Entry 7Z8D (X-ray diffraction, 2.14 A resolution); this record covers chains H and L of the 3 polymer chains in the assembly.

[Chain H]
Protein: Reaction center protein H chain
From: Cereibacter sphaeroides 2.4.1
UniProtKB: P0C0Y7 (RCEH_CERSP); numbering as in UniProt (aligned over 9-250)
Sequence (242 residues; each row starts with the number of its first residue):
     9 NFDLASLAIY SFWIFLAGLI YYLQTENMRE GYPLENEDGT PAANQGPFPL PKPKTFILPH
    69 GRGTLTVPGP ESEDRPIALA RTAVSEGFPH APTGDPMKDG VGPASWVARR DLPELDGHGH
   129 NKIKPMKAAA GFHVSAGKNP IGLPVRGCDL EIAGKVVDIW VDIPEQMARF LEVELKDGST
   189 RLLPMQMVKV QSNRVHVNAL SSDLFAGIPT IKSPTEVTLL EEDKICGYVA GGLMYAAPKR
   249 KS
Small-molecule neighbours: 18:1 lpa (NKP; (2R)-2-hydroxy-3-(phosphonooxy)propyl (9E)-octadec-9-enoate): Ser19, Phe23, Gly26, Leu27, Tyr30, Lys62

[Chain L]
Protein: Reaction center protein L chain
From: Cereibacter sphaeroides 2.4.1
UniProtKB: P0C0Y8 (RCEL_CERSP); residues 1-281 here correspond to UniProt positions 2-282 (UniProt number = residue number + 1)
Sequence (281 residues; each row starts with the number of its first residue):
     1 ALLSFERKYR VPGGTLVGGN LFDFWVGPFY VGFFGVATFF FAALGIILIA WSAVLQGTWN
    61 PQLISVYPPA LEYGLGGAPL AKGGLWQIIT ICATGAFVSW ALREVEICRK LGIGYHIPFA
   121 FAFAILAYLT LVLFRPVMMG AWGYAFPYGI WTHLDWVSNT GYTYGNFHYN PAHMIAITFF
   181 FTNALALALH GALVLSAANP EKGKEMRTPD HEDTFFRDLV GYSIGTLGIH RLGLLLSLSA
   241 VFFSALCMII TGTIWFDQWV DWWQWWVKLP WWANIPGGIN G
Sequence notes: engineered mutation Thr178 (Ser179 in P0C0Y8)
Metal / ion sites: Fe ion: His190, His230 (shared with 3 residues of chain M)
Small-molecule neighbours:
  - bacteriochlorophyll a (BCL), molecule 1: Ile46, Ile49, Phe97, Tyr128, Leu131, Phe146, Ile150, Trp151, His153, Leu154, Trp156, Val157
  - bacteriochlorophyll a (BCL), molecule 2: Phe97, Phe121, Ala124, Ile125, Ala127, Tyr128, Leu131, Trp156, Val157, Ser158, Thr160, Gly161, Tyr162, Asn166, Phe167, His168, His173, Ala176, Ile177, Phe180, Phe181, Val241, Ser244, Ala245, Cys247, Met248
  - bacteriochlorophyll a (BCL), molecule 3: Val157, Tyr162, His168, Phe181
  - bacteriochlorophyll a (BCL), molecule 4: His168, Met174, Ile177, Thr178, Phe181, Thr182, Leu185
  - bacteriopheophytin a (BPH), molecule 1: Thr38, Phe41, Ala42, Gly45, Ile49, Ile89, Cys92, Ala93, Ala96, Phe97, Trp100, Glu104, Ile117, Ala120, Phe121, Phe123, Ala124, Tyr128, Phe146, Tyr148, Gly149, Ile150, His153, Phe180, Ser237, Leu238, Val241
  - bacteriopheophytin a (BPH), molecule 2: Phe181, Ala184, Leu185, Ala188, Leu189, Phe216, Leu219, Val220
  - ubiquinone-10 (U10): Phe24, Trp25, Val26, Phe29, Tyr30, Val31, Gly35, Val36, Thr38, Phe39, Trp100, Arg103

[How chain H and chain L interact]
Contacting residue pairs (65; chain H residue first):
  Gly39(H) with Leu3(L); Ser4(L), hydrogen bond (backbone-backbone); Phe5(L)
  Tyr40(H) with Leu3(L), hydrophobic
  Leu42(H) with Ala1(L), hydrophobic; Leu2(L); Leu3(L), hydrophobic
  Glu43(H) with Ala1(L); Leu2(L), hydrogen bond (backbone-backbone); Ser4(L)
  Glu45(H) with Arg7(L); Arg10(L), salt bridge
  Ala50(H) with Ala1(L), hydrophobic
  Lys62(H) with Asn199(L), hydrogen bond
  Phe64(H) with Ala198(L); Met206(L), hydrophobic
  Ile65(H) with Glu205(L); Met206(L), hydrogen bond (backbone-backbone)
  Pro67(H) with Glu205(L); Met206(L)
  His68(H) with Glu205(L)
  Glu79(H) with Ser4(L)
  Glu81(H) with Ser4(L); Phe5(L); Lys8(L), salt bridge
  Ile85(H) with Arg7(L); Lys8(L)
  Leu87(H) with Arg7(L); Lys8(L)
  Gly95(H) with Phe24(L); Trp25(L), hydrogen bond (backbone-backbone)
  Phe96(H) with Phe24(L), hydrophobic
  Pro97(H) with Arg10(L); Val11(L); Pro12(L); Asp23(L); Trp25(L), hydrophobic
  His98(H) with Arg7(L), hydrogen bond; Arg10(L), hydrogen bond (backbone-backbone); Val11(L); Pro12(L)
  Val109(H) with Lys8(L)
  Gly110(H) with Lys8(L), hydrogen bond (backbone-backbone); Tyr9(L); Val11(L)
  Pro111(H) with Val11(L); Lys110(L); Leu111(L); Gly112(L)
  Ser113(H) with Lys8(L); Tyr9(L)
  Trp114(H) with Lys8(L)
  Asp124(H) with Asp210(L)
  Gly125(H) with Thr208(L); Asp210(L), hydrogen bond (backbone-side chain)
  Pro172(H) with Asp210(L)
  Glu173(H) with Thr226(L), hydrogen bond
  Met175(H) with Leu227(L), hydrophobic
  Ala238(H) with Gly112(L)
  Met242(H) with Pro12(L); Gly13(L); Gly14(L); Arg109(L); Lys110(L)
  Tyr243(H) with Val11(L)
Other interface residues (no listed pair), chain H (43 interface residues in all): Glu38, Leu66, Arg83, Glu94, Ala99, Pro100, Val115, Glu122, His126, Lys130, Leu241
Other interface residues (no listed pair), chain L (31 interface residues in all): Lys204, Pro209, Gly225

[In short]
Chain H and chain L form an interface of 43 and 31 residues respectively; the contacts include 10 hydrogen
bonds and 2 salt bridges. Polar pairs include Glu45(H)-Arg10(L), Glu81(H)-Lys8(L) and Lys62(H)-Asn199(L).
Ligands of chain H: 18:1 lpa.
Chain H is Reaction center protein H chain and chain L is Reaction center protein L chain, both from
Cereibacter sphaeroides 2.4.1; the structure, Structure of Photosynthetic Reaction Center From Rhodobacter
Sphaeroides strain RV by fixed-target serial synchrotron crystallography (room ..., was determined by X-ray
diffraction.
